9PFH - chains A and B; structure by X-ray diffraction, 2.69 A resolution.

[Chain A (and B)]
Protein: 3C-like proteinase nsp5
From: Severe acute respiratory syndrome coronavirus 2
Notes: EC 3.4.22.69; chain B of this document is another copy of the same molecule, construct and numbering; everything in this record applies to it too
UniProtKB: P0DTC1 (R1A_SARS2); residues 1-306 here correspond to UniProt positions 3264-3569 (UniProt number = residue number + 3263)
Sequence (306 residues; each row starts with the number of its first residue):
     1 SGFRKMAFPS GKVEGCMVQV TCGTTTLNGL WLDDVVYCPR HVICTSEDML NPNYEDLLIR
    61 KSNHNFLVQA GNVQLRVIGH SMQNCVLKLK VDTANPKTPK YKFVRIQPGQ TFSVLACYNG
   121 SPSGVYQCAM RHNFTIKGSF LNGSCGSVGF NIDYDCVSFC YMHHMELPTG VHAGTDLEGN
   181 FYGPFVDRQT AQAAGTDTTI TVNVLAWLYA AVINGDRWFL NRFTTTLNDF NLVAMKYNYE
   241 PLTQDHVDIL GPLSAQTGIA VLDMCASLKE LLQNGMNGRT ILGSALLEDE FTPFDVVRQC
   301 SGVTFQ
Disordered / not traced: 301-306 (chain B: fully traced)
Differences from the reference sequence: engineered mutation H132 (Pro3395 in P0DTC1)

[Interface between chain A and chain B]
Contacting residue pairs - 72 pairs, chain A then chain B:
  S1(A) - S139(B)
  S1(A) - F140(B)  hydrogen bond (backbone-backbone)
  S1(A) - L141(B)
  S1(A) - E166(B)  hydrogen bond (backbone-side chain)
  G2(A) - G138(B)
  G2(A) - S139(B)
  R4(A) - K5(B)
  R4(A) - Y126(B)
  R4(A) - Q127(B)  hydrogen bond (side chain-backbone)
  R4(A) - K137(B)  hydrogen bond (side chain-backbone)
  R4(A) - E290(B)  salt bridge
  M6(A) - G124(B)
  M6(A) - V125(B)
  M6(A) - Y126(B)  hydrophobic
  A7(A) - G124(B)
  A7(A) - V125(B)  hydrogen bond (backbone-backbone)
  F8(A) - V125(B)
  P9(A) - S10(B)
  P9(A) - E14(B)
  P9(A) - P122(B)
  P9(A) - S123(B)
  P9(A) - G124(B)
  S10(A) - P9(B)
  S10(A) - S10(B)  hydrogen bond (side chain-backbone)
  S10(A) - E14(B)  hydrogen bond (backbone-side chain)
  G11(A) - S10(B)
  G11(A) - G11(B)
  G11(A) - E14(B)  hydrogen bond (backbone-side chain)
  E14(A) - P9(B)
  E14(A) - S10(B)  hydrogen bond (side chain-backbone)
  E14(A) - G11(B)  hydrogen bond (side chain-backbone)
  Y118(A) - T304(B)  hydrogen bond (backbone-side chain)
  S121(A) - T304(B)  hydrogen bond (backbone-side chain)
  S121(A) - F305(B)
  P122(A) - P9(B)  hydrophobic
  P122(A) - T304(B)  hydrogen bond (backbone-side chain)
  P122(A) - F305(B)  hydrogen bond (backbone-backbone)
  S123(A) - V303(B)  hydrogen bond (side chain-backbone)
  S123(A) - F305(B)
  G124(A) - M6(B)
  G124(A) - A7(B)
  V125(A) - M6(B)
  V125(A) - A7(B)  hydrogen bond (backbone-backbone)
  V125(A) - F8(B)
  Y126(A) - R4(B)
  Y126(A) - K5(B)
  Y126(A) - M6(B)  hydrophobic
  Q127(A) - R4(B)  hydrogen bond (backbone-side chain)
  C128(A) - R4(B)
  K137(A) - R4(B)
  G138(A) - S1(B)
  G138(A) - G2(B)
  G138(A) - R4(B)
  S139(A) - S1(B)
  S139(A) - G2(B)  hydrogen bond (side chain-backbone)
  S139(A) - Q299(B)
  F140(A) - S1(B)  hydrogen bond (backbone-backbone)
  L141(A) - Q299(B)
  L141(A) - C300(B)
  L141(A) - S301(B)
  L141(A) - G302(B)
  E166(A) - S1(B)  hydrogen bond (side chain-backbone)
  H172(A) - S1(B)  hydrogen bond (side chain-backbone)
  A285(A) - A285(B)
  A285(A) - L286(B)  hydrophobic
  L286(A) - G283(B)
  L286(A) - A285(B)  hydrophobic
  E290(A) - R4(B)  salt bridge
  R298(A) - S123(B)
  Q299(A) - S139(B)  hydrogen bond
  Q299(A) - L141(B)
  C300(A) - L141(B)
Also at the interface, not in a pair above, chain A (36 interface residues in all): F3, K5, K12, T280
Also at the interface, not in a pair above, chain B (42 interface residues in all): F3, L115, C128, G170, H172, T280, R298, Q306

[Summary]
The interface between chain A and chain B involves 36 residues on one side and 42 on the other; the contacts
include 22 hydrogen bonds and 2 salt bridges. Polar pairs include R4(A)-E290(B), S1(A)-E166(B) and
R4(A)-Q127(B).
Both chains are 3C-like proteinase nsp5 (Severe acute respiratory syndrome coronavirus 2). Entry 9PFH (Crystal
structure of SARS-CoV-2 Mpro Mutant P132H with C5a) was determined by X-ray diffraction (same publication as
9PFI).
